4HYV - chains A and B; structure by X-ray diffraction, 2.30 A resolution.

== Chain A (and B) ==
Name: Pyruvate kinase 1
From: Trypanosoma brucei brucei
Notes: EC 2.7.1.40; chain B of this document is another copy of the same molecule, construct and numbering; everything in this record applies to it too
UniProt: P30615 (KPYK1_TRYBB); numbering as in UniProt (aligned over 1-499)
Chain sequence (499 residues; each row starts with the number of its first residue):
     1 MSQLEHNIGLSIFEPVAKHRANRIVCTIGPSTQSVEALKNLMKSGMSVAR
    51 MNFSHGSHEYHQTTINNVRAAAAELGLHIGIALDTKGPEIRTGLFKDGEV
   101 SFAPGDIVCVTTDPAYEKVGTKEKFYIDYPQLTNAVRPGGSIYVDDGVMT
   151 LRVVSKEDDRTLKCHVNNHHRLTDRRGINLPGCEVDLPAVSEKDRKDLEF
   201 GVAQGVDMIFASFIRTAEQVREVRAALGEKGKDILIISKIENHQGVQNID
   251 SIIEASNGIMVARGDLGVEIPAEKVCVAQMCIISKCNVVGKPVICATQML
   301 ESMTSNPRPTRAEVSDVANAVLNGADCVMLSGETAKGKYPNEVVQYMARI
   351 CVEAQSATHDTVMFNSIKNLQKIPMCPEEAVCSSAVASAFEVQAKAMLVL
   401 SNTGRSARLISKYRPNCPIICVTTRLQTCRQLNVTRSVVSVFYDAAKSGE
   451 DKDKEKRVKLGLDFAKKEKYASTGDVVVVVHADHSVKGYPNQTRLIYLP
Not modelled in the structure: 1
UniProt features mapped onto this chain:
  - binding site (substrate): Arg50, Gly264, Asp265, Thr297
  - binding site (ATP): Asn52 to His55, Arg91
  - binding site (K(+)): Asn52, Ser54, Asp84, Thr85
  - binding site (Mg(2+)): Glu241, Asp265
  - site: Lys239 (Transition state stabilizer)
Ion coordination: K+: Asn52, Ser54, Asp84, Thr85 (together with phosphoenolpyruvate); Mg2+: Glu241, Asp265 (together with phosphoenolpyruvate)
Small-molecule neighbours:
  - 2,6-di-O-phosphono-beta-D-fructofuranose (FDP): Leu400, Ser401, Asn402, Thr403, Gly404, Arg405, Ser406, Lys454, Arg457, Val480, His481, Ala482, Val486, Lys487, Gly488, Tyr489, Pro490
  - phosphoenolpyruvate (PEP): Arg50, Asn52, Asp84, Lys239, Glu241, Met260, Ala262, Arg263, Gly264, Asp265, Ala296, Thr297, Met329

== How chain A and chain B interact ==
Residue-residue contacts - 101 pairs, chain A then chain B:
  Ser2(A) - Ser366(B)
  Gln3(A) - Met280(B)
  Leu4(A) - Ser284(B)
  Leu4(A) - Val288(B)  hydrophobic
  Leu4(A) - Ser366(B)
  Leu4(A) - Ile367(B)
  Leu4(A) - Leu370(B)  hydrophobic
  Glu5(A) - Leu370(B)
  Asn7(A) - Met280(B)
  Asn7(A) - Cys281(B)
  Asn7(A) - Ser284(B)  hydrogen bond
  Ile8(A) - Cys281(B)
  Ile8(A) - Ser284(B)
  Ile8(A) - Lys285(B)
  Leu10(A) - Val277(B)  hydrophobic
  Leu10(A) - Met280(B)  hydrophobic
  Leu10(A) - Cys281(B)
  Ser11(A) - Val277(B)
  Ile12(A) - Val246(B)  hydrophobic
  Ile12(A) - Ile270(B)  hydrophobic
  Ile12(A) - Lys274(B)
  Ile12(A) - Ala278(B)
  Phe13(A) - His243(B)
  Phe13(A) - Gln247(B)
  Val16(A) - Lys274(B)
  Asp146(A) - Arg308(B)  salt bridge
  Asp146(A) - Arg311(B)  salt bridge
  Val148(A) - Pro307(B)  hydrophobic
  His243(A) - Phe13(B)
  Arg263(A) - Arg311(B)  hydrogen bond (backbone-side chain)
  Gly264(A) - Arg311(B)  hydrogen bond (backbone-side chain)
  Gly267(A) - Arg308(B)  hydrogen bond (backbone-side chain)
  Gly267(A) - Arg311(B)
  Val268(A) - Arg311(B)
  Ala272(A) - Arg308(B)
  Ala272(A) - Val314(B)
  Glu273(A) - Arg349(B)  salt bridge
  Glu273(A) - Ile350(B)
  Glu273(A) - Glu353(B)
  Lys274(A) - Ile12(B)  hydrogen bond (side chain-backbone)
  Lys274(A) - Val16(B)
  Lys274(A) - Glu353(B)  salt bridge
  Cys276(A) - Val314(B)  hydrophobic
  Cys276(A) - Ser315(B)
  Cys276(A) - Ala318(B)  hydrophobic
  Val277(A) - Leu10(B)  hydrophobic
  Val277(A) - Ile12(B)  hydrophobic
  Val277(A) - Glu353(B)
  Ala278(A) - Ile12(B)
  Met280(A) - Asn7(B)
  Met280(A) - Leu10(B)  hydrophobic
  Met280(A) - Leu322(B)  hydrophobic
  Met280(A) - Ala357(B)  hydrophobic
  Cys281(A) - Asn7(B)
  Cys281(A) - Leu10(B)
  Ser284(A) - Leu4(B)
  Ser284(A) - Asn7(B)  hydrogen bond
  Ser284(A) - Ile8(B)
  Lys285(A) - Ile8(B)  hydrogen bond (side chain-backbone)
  Val288(A) - Leu4(B)  hydrophobic
  Thr297(A) - Arg311(B)
  Gln298(A) - Thr310(B)
  Gln298(A) - Arg311(B)  hydrogen bond (side chain-backbone)
  Gln298(A) - Ala312(B)
  Met299(A) - Ala312(B)
  Arg308(A) - Asp146(B)  hydrogen bond (side chain-backbone)
  Arg308(A) - Gly147(B)  hydrogen bond (side chain-backbone)
  Arg308(A) - Val148(B)  hydrogen bond (side chain-backbone)
  Thr310(A) - Gln298(B)
  Arg311(A) - Arg263(B)  hydrogen bond (side chain-backbone)
  Arg311(A) - Gly264(B)  hydrogen bond (side chain-backbone)
  Arg311(A) - Gly267(B)
  Arg311(A) - Val268(B)
  Arg311(A) - Thr297(B)
  Arg311(A) - Gln298(B)  hydrogen bond (backbone-side chain)
  Ala312(A) - Gln298(B)
  Ala312(A) - Met299(B)
  Ala312(A) - Ala312(B)
  Ala312(A) - Glu313(B)
  Ala312(A) - Asp316(B)
  Glu313(A) - Ala312(B)
  Val314(A) - Ala272(B)
  Val314(A) - Glu273(B)
  Val314(A) - Cys276(B)  hydrophobic
  Ser315(A) - Cys276(B)
  Ser315(A) - Asp316(B)  hydrogen bond
  Asp316(A) - Ala312(B)
  Asp316(A) - Ser315(B)  hydrogen bond
  Ala318(A) - Cys276(B)  hydrophobic
  Asn319(A) - Asn319(B)
  Leu322(A) - Met280(B)  hydrophobic
  Arg349(A) - Glu273(B)  salt bridge
  Ile350(A) - Glu273(B)
  Glu353(A) - Glu273(B)
  Glu353(A) - Lys274(B)  salt bridge
  Glu353(A) - Val277(B)
  Ser366(A) - Ser2(B)
  Ser366(A) - Leu4(B)
  Ile367(A) - Leu4(B)  hydrophobic
  Leu370(A) - Leu4(B)  hydrophobic
  Leu370(A) - Glu5(B)
Other interface residues (no listed pair), chain A (57 interface residues in all): Glu14, Gly147, Val246, Gln247, Ile270, Asn287, Tyr346, Ala357
Other interface residues (no listed pair), chain B (58 interface residues in all): Ser11, Glu14, Asn168, Asn287, Tyr346

== In short ==
57 residues of chain A face 58 of chain B across their interface; the contacts include 16 hydrogen bonds and 6
salt bridges. Polar pairs include Asp146(A)-Arg308(B), Asp146(A)-Arg311(B) and Glu273(A)-Arg349(B). Ligands of
chain A: phosphoenolpyruvate and 2,6-di-O-phosphono-beta-D-fructofuranose.
Both chains are Pyruvate kinase 1 (Trypanosoma brucei brucei). Entry 4HYV (Pyruvate kinase (PYK) from
Trypanosoma brucei in the presence of Magnesium, PEP and F26BP) was determined by X-ray diffraction, deposited
together with 4HYW.
